Entry 6ZQU (electron microscopy, 3.10 A resolution); this record covers chains A and B of the 6 polymer chains in the assembly.

Chain A:
Molecule: Genome polyprotein
Source organism: Dengue virus 2
Reference sequence: D0EPS0 (D0EPS0_9FLAV); residues 1-495 here correspond to UniProt positions 281-775 (UniProt number = residue number + 280)
Sequence (495 residues; numbered 1 to 495; the number before each row is that of its first residue):
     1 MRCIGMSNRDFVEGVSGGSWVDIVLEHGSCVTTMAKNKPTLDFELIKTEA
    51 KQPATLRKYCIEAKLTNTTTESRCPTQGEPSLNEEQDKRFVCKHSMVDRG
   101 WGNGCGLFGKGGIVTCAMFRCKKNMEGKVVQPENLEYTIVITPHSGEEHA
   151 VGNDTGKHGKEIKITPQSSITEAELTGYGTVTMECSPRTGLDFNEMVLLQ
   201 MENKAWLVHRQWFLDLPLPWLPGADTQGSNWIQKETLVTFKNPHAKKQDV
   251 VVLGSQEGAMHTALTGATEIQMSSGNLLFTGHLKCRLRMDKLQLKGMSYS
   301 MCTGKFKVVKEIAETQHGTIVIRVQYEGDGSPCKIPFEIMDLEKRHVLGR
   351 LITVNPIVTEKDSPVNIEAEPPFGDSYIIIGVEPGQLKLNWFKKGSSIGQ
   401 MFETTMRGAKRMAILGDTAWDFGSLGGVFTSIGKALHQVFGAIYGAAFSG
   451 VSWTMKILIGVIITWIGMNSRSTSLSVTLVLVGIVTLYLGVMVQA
Unresolved in the structure: 495
Cystine bridges: Cys-3/Cys-30, Cys-60/Cys-121, Cys-92/Cys-116, Cys-185/Cys-285, Cys-302/Cys-333
Covalently attached groups: N-acetylglucosamine (NAG) linked to Asn-67, Asn-153
From the paper describing this entry:
  - post-translational modification sites: Asn-67 (citing earlier work)
  - mutagenesis - H437A, H437E, G441Y: abolished growth

Chain B:
Molecule: Genome polyprotein
Source organism: Dengue virus 2
Reference sequence: O11875 (O11875_9FLAV); residues 92-166 here correspond to UniProt positions 206-280 (UniProt number = residue number + 114)
Sequence (75 residues; row label = number of the first residue in the row):
    92 SVALVPHVGMGLETRTETWMSSEGAWKHVQRIETWILRHPGFTMMAAILA
   142 YTIGTTHFQRALIFILLTAVTPSMT
Unresolved in the structure: 164-166

Interface between chain A and chain B:
Residue-residue contacts - 71 pairs, chain A then chain B:
  Glu-26(A) / Arg-106(B)  salt bridge
  Gly-28(A) / Thr-107(B)
  Ser-29(A) / Arg-106(B)
  Met-196(A) / Leu-103(B)  hydrophobic
  Lys-204(A) / Trp-110(B)
  Trp-206(A) / Trp-110(B)
  Leu-207(A) / Leu-103(B)
  Val-208(A) / His-98(B)
  Val-208(A) / Leu-103(B)
  His-209(A) / His-98(B)  hydrogen bond (backbone-side chain)
  His-209(A) / Leu-103(B)
  Trp-212(A) / Val-96(B)  hydrogen bond (side chain-backbone)
  Trp-212(A) / Pro-97(B)  hydrogen bond (side chain-backbone)
  Trp-212(A) / His-98(B)
  Trp-212(A) / Met-101(B)
  Leu-216(A) / Val-93(B)  hydrophobic
  Pro-217(A) / Ser-92(B)
  Pro-217(A) / Val-93(B)
  Gln-256(A) / Val-93(B)
  Ala-259(A) / Ala-94(B)
  Met-260(A) / Val-93(B)  hydrophobic
  His-261(A) / Trp-110(B)  hydrogen bond (backbone-side chain)
  His-261(A) / Met-111(B)
  Thr-262(A) / Ala-94(B)
  Thr-262(A) / Met-111(B)
  Thr-262(A) / Lys-118(B)
  Ala-263(A) / Val-93(B)
  Ala-263(A) / Ala-94(B)  hydrophobic
  Ala-263(A) / Val-96(B)
  Ala-263(A) / Pro-97(B)
  Ala-263(A) / His-98(B)  hydrogen bond (backbone-backbone)
  Leu-264(A) / Trp-110(B)
  Thr-265(A) / Pro-97(B)
  Thr-265(A) / Val-99(B)
  Thr-265(A) / Thr-109(B)  hydrogen bond (backbone-side chain)
  Thr-265(A) / Trp-110(B)
  Thr-265(A) / Met-111(B)
  Gly-266(A) / His-98(B)
  Gly-266(A) / Thr-109(B)
  Ala-267(A) / His-98(B)
  Ala-267(A) / Thr-109(B)
  Ala-267(A) / Trp-110(B)  hydrogen bond (backbone-backbone)
  Thr-268(A) / Thr-107(B)
  Thr-268(A) / Thr-109(B)
  Glu-269(A) / Trp-110(B)
  Phe-279(A) / Thr-107(B)
  Thr-280(A) / Thr-105(B)  hydrogen bond
  Thr-280(A) / Thr-107(B)  hydrogen bond
  Gly-281(A) / Thr-105(B)
  Lys-410(A) / Arg-106(B)
  Arg-411(A) / Arg-106(B)
  Ile-414(A) / Glu-104(B)
  Ile-414(A) / Thr-105(B)
  Ile-414(A) / Arg-106(B)
  Ser-449(A) / Gly-100(B)
  Gly-450(A) / Val-99(B)
  Val-451(A) / Val-99(B)
  Val-451(A) / Gly-100(B)
  Ser-452(A) / Val-99(B)
  Trp-453(A) / Ala-116(B)  hydrogen bond (side chain-backbone)
  Trp-453(A) / Trp-117(B)  hydrophobic
  Trp-453(A) / Val-120(B)  hydrophobic
  Thr-454(A) / Val-120(B)
  Leu-458(A) / Ile-156(B)  hydrophobic
  Leu-458(A) / Leu-157(B)  hydrophobic
  Ile-462(A) / Leu-153(B)  hydrophobic
  Trp-465(A) / Phe-149(B)
  Gln-494(A) / Glu-104(B)  hydrogen bond (backbone-side chain)
  Gln-494(A) / Glu-108(B)
  Gln-494(A) / Thr-109(B)
  Gln-494(A) / Ser-112(B)
Other interface residues (no listed pair), chain A (44 interface residues in all): Asn-8, His-27, Leu-218, Val-493

Overview:
Chain A and chain B form an interface of 44 and 27 residues respectively, with 11 hydrogen bonds and 1 salt
bridge. Polar contacts include Glu-26(A)/Arg-106(B), His-209(A)/His-98(B) and Trp-212(A)/Val-96(B). The paper
reports that H437A, H437E and G441Y of chain A abolish growth; a modification site at Asn-67(A).
Here chain A is Genome polyprotein and chain B is Genome polyprotein, both from Dengue virus 2. Entry 6ZQU
(Cryo-EM structure of mature Dengue virus 2 at 3.1 angstrom resolution) was determined by electron microscopy
together with 6ZQI, 6ZQJ, 6ZQV and 6ZQW from the same study.
